Entry 9MH1 (electron microscopy, 2.10 A resolution); this record covers chains 3 and A of the 18 polymer chains in the assembly.

[Chain 3]
Protein: LHCA3
From: Dunaliella tertiolecta
Sequence (286 residues; each row starts with the number of its first residue):
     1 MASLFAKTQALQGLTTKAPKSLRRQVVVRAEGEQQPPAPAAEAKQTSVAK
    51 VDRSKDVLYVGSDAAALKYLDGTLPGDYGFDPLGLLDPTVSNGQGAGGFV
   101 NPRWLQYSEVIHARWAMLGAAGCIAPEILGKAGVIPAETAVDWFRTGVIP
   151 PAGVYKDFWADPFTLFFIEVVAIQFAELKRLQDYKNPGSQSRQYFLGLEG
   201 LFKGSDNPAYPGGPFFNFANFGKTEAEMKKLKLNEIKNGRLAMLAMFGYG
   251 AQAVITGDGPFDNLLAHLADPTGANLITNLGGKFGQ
Disordered / not traced: 1-57, 284-286
Metal / ion sites: chlorophyll b Mg near Glu-109 (its only coordinating residue here); chlorophyll a Mg (8 sites), coordinated by His-112, Val-148, Gln-174, Glu-177, Glu-235, Lys-237, Asn-238, His-267
Residues lining bound ligands:
  - beta-carotene (BCR), molecule 1: Leu-118, Ala-172, Ile-173, Phe-175, Ala-176, Tyr-194, Phe-195, Leu-196
  - beta-carotene (BCR), molecule 2: Leu-118, Ala-121, Ile-124, Ala-125, Ile-128, Leu-129, Leu-198, Leu-201, Phe-202, Phe-215, Phe-216
  - beta-carotene (BCR), molecule 3: Phe-247, Leu-276, Leu-280
  - chlorophyll b (CHL), molecule 1: Val-60, Leu-70, Leu-74, Asp-77, Tyr-78, Gly-79, Phe-80, Asp-81, Leu-85, Leu-86, Leu-105, Gln-106, Ser-108, Glu-109, His-112, Arg-240, Met-243, Leu-244, Phe-247
  - chlorophyll b (CHL), molecule 2: Phe-167, Val-171, Gln-174, Phe-175, Leu-178, Lys-179, Gln-182, Gln-190, Gln-193, Phe-195
  - chlorophyll a (CLA), molecule 1: Leu-58, Lys-230, Leu-233, Asn-234, Lys-237, Asn-238, Leu-241
  - chlorophyll a (CLA), molecule 2: Phe-80, Pro-82, Leu-83
  - chlorophyll a (CLA), molecule 3: Leu-83, Gly-84, Leu-85
  - chlorophyll a (CLA), molecule 4: Val-90, Ser-91, Gly-98, Phe-99, Val-100
  - chlorophyll a (CLA), molecule 5: Phe-99, Val-100, Trp-104, Leu-105, Ser-108, His-112, Phe-247
  - chlorophyll a (CLA), molecule 6: Phe-99, Trp-104, Tyr-107, Ser-108, Ile-111, His-112, Trp-115, Glu-169, Ile-173, Gln-174, Glu-177, Leu-178, Arg-180, Leu-181
  - chlorophyll a (CLA), molecule 7: Tyr-107, Ile-111, Arg-114, Trp-115, Leu-118, Ala-176, Lys-179, Arg-180, Asp-183, Gln-190, Phe-195, Phe-202, Gly-204, Pro-208, Ala-209, Pro-211, Phe-215, Phe-216, Phe-218
  - chlorophyll a (CLA), molecule 8: Arg-114, Met-117, Leu-118, Tyr-210, Pro-211, Gly-212, Phe-216, Asn-217, Phe-221, Met-228, Leu-231, Lys-232, Asn-234, Glu-235
  - chlorophyll a (CLA), molecule 9: Trp-115, Leu-118, Ala-121, Gly-122, Ala-125, Pro-126, Leu-129, Ile-135, Thr-139, Val-141, Thr-146, Tyr-155, Phe-158
  - chlorophyll a (CLA), molecule 10: Trp-115, Thr-146, Gly-147, Val-148, Phe-158, Trp-159, Pro-162, Leu-165, Ile-168, Glu-169, Ala-172, Ile-173
  - chlorophyll a (CLA), molecule 11: Leu-129, Val-134, Ile-135, Pro-136, Glu-138, Thr-139, Tyr-155, Asp-157, Phe-158
  - chlorophyll a (CLA), molecule 12: Trp-143, Met-246, Phe-247, Gly-250, Ala-251, Val-254, Ile-255
  - chlorophyll a (CLA), molecule 13: Gly-147, Val-148, Ile-149, Pro-150, Pro-151, Pro-162, Phe-163, Leu-165, Phe-166, Glu-169
  - chlorophyll a (CLA), molecule 14: Phe-163, Phe-166, Phe-167
  - chlorophyll a (CLA), molecule 15: Thr-164, Phe-167, Ile-168
  - chlorophyll a (CLA), molecule 16: Lys-230, Leu-231, Asn-234, Asn-238, Leu-241
  - chlorophyll a (CLA), molecule 17: Leu-241, Leu-244, Ala-245, Phe-247, Gly-248, Ala-251, Gln-252, Ile-255, Thr-256, Asn-263, Leu-264, Ala-266, His-267, Ala-274, Asn-275, Leu-276, Asn-279
  - chlorophyll a (CLA), molecule 18: Leu-264, His-267, Leu-268, Pro-271, Thr-272, Asn-275, Leu-276, Ile-277
  - chlorophyll a / sulfoquinovosyldiacylglycerol: Phe-166, Val-170, Gln-174, Leu-178, Leu-181, Gln-182, Lys-185
  - lutein (LUT; (3r,3'r,6s)-4,5-didehydro-5,6-dihydro-beta,beta-carotene-3,3'-diol): Met-117, Ala-120, Ala-121, Ile-124, Phe-215, Phe-216, Asn-217, Phe-218, Ala-219, Asn-238, Leu-241, Ala-242, Ala-245, Tyr-249, Gln-252, Pro-260, Asn-263, Leu-264
  - phosphatidylethanolamine (PTY): Trp-143, Phe-144, Arg-145, Ile-149, Pro-151, Ala-152, Gly-250, Ala-253, Val-254, Gly-257
  - violaxanthin (XAT; (3s,5r,6s,3's,5'r,6's)-5,6,5',6'-diepoxy-5,6,5',6'- tetrahydro-beta,beta-carotene-3,3'-diol): Phe-80, Asp-81, Pro-82, Leu-83, His-112, Trp-115, Ala-116, Leu-118, Gly-119, Gly-122, Cys-123, Trp-143, Thr-146, Val-148, Met-243, Met-246, Phe-247

[Chain A]
Protein: Photosystem I P700 chlorophyll a apoprotein A1
From: Dunaliella tertiolecta
Notes: EC 1.97.1.12
Sequence (751 residues; row label = number of the first residue in the row):
     1 MTISSPEREAKKVKIAVDRNPVETNFEKWAKPGHFSRALAKGPNTTTWIW
    51 NLHADAHDFDNHTSDLEEISRKVFSAHFGQLGIILIWLSGMYFHGARFSN
   101 YEGWLSDPTHIKPSAQVVWPIVGQEILNGDVGGGFQGIQITSGFFQLWRA
   151 SGITSELQLYSTAIGGLVLAAACFFAGWFHYHKAAPKLEWFQNVESMLNH
   201 HLAGLLGLGSLAWAGHQIHVSLPVNKLLDAGVDPKEIPLPHEFLLNQSII
   251 ADLYPSFSKGLAPFFTLNWAEYSDFLTFKGGLNPVTGGLWLSDTAHHHLA
   301 IAVLFLVAGHQYRTNWGIGHSIKDILESHKGPFTGNGHAGLYEILTTSWH
   351 AQLAINLALFGSLSIIVAHHMYAMPPYPYLATDYGTQLSLFTHHMWIGGF
   401 CVVGAGAHAAIFMVRDYDPTNNYNNLLDRVIRHRDAIISHLNWVSIFLGF
   451 HSFGLYIHNDTMSALGRPQDMFSDTAIQLQPVFAQWIQNTHFTAPQLTAP
   501 NALAATSLTWGGDVVAVGGKVAMMPIALGTSDFLVHHIHAFTIHVTVLIL
   551 LKGVLFARSSRLIPDKANLGFRFPCDGPGRGGTCQVSAWDHVFLGLFWMY
   601 NSLSIVIFHFSWKMQSDVWGTVTDSGVSHITGGNFAQSANTINGWLRDFL
   651 WAQSSQVIQSYGSALSAYGLMFLGAHFVWAFSLMFLFSGRGYWQELIESI
   701 VWAHNKLRVAPSIQPRALSITQGRAVGVAHYLLGGIATTWSFFLARIIAV
   751 G
Disordered / not traced: 1-11
Metal / ion sites: chlorophyll a Mg (30 sites), coordinated by His-53, His-57, His-77, Gln-80, Gln-116, Gln-124, His-180, His-182, His-200, His-219, His-296, His-297, His-298, His-310, His-320, His-329 and 14 more; 4Fe-4S cluster Fe: Cys-575, Cys-584 (shared with 2 residues of chain B); chlorophyll a isomer Mg near His-676 (its only coordinating residue here)
Residues lining bound ligands:
  - beta-carotene (BCR), molecule 1: Ile-83, Ile-86, Trp-87
  - beta-carotene (BCR), molecule 2: Ile-84, Trp-87, Leu-88, Gly-204, Leu-205, Leu-208, Gly-209
  - beta-carotene (BCR), molecule 3: Leu-85, Thr-162, Gly-165, Gly-166, Leu-169, Leu-208, Leu-211, Ala-212
  - beta-carotene (BCR), molecule 4: Trp-119, Pro-120, Ile-121
  - beta-carotene (BCR), molecule 5: Leu-211, Leu-261, Phe-264, Leu-299, Val-303, Leu-306, Val-307, His-310, Ile-318
  - beta-carotene (BCR), molecule 6: Phe-264, Trp-269, Val-303
  - beta-carotene (BCR), molecule 7: Leu-341, Leu-345, Ala-351, Ala-354, Ile-355, Ala-409, Phe-412
  - beta-carotene (BCR), molecule 8: Ala-354, Ala-358, Ser-362, Val-402, Ala-405, Gly-406, Ala-409, Val-547, Leu-550, Leu-551, Val-554
  - beta-carotene (BCR), molecule 9: Met-671, Gly-674, Ala-675, Phe-677, Val-678, Leu-733, Ile-736, Ala-737, Trp-740
  - beta-carotene (BCR), molecule 10: Trp-693, Leu-696, Ile-697
  - chlorophyll a isomer (CL0): Phe-453, Tyr-456, Val-535, Ile-538, Phe-541, Thr-542, Tyr-600, Asn-601, Ser-604, Ile-605, Phe-608, Ile-642, Trp-645, Leu-646, Leu-650, Ser-654, Ile-658, Phe-672, His-676, Trp-679, Tyr-731, Gly-734, Gly-735, Thr-738, Thr-739, Phe-742
  - chlorophyll a (CLA), molecule 1: Val-13, Lys-14, Ile-15, Trp-190, Asn-193, Ser-196, His-200, Thr-314, Asn-315, Trp-316
  - chlorophyll a (CLA), molecule 2: Ile-15, Val-17, Phe-74, Phe-78, Ala-172, Phe-175, Ala-176, Phe-179, His-180, Ala-184, Pro-186, Trp-190
  - chlorophyll a (CLA), molecule 3: Val-22, Glu-23, Thr-24, Asn-25, Phe-26, Glu-27, Lys-28, Trp-29, His-34, Lys-72, Ser-75, Gly-79, Phe-174, Gly-177, Trp-178, Tyr-181, His-182
  - chlorophyll a (CLA), molecule 4: Trp-29, Pro-32, Ile-49, Trp-50, Leu-52, His-53
  - chlorophyll a (CLA), molecule 5: Trp-29, Pro-32, His-34, Phe-35, Leu-52, His-53, Ala-56, His-57, Phe-59, His-62, Ala-76, Gly-79, Gln-80, Ile-83
  - chlorophyll a (CLA), molecule 6: Thr-46, Ile-49, Trp-50, Ile-697, Ile-700, Val-701, His-704, Val-709, Pro-711, Ile-713, Pro-715, Arg-716, Leu-718
  - chlorophyll a (CLA), molecule 7: Trp-50, Phe-677, Val-678, Phe-681, Phe-685, Leu-718, Gln-722, Ala-725, Val-726, Ala-729, His-730, Leu-733
  - chlorophyll a (CLA), molecule 8: His-53, Ala-54, Ala-56, His-57, Asp-58, His-350, Leu-353, Leu-357, Phe-400, Cys-401, Val-403, Gly-404, Ala-407, His-408, Ile-411, Arg-415, Phe-571, Arg-572, Trp-589, Leu-596, Leu-733
  - chlorophyll a (CLA), molecule 9: His-57, Phe-59, Val-73, Ala-76, His-77, Gln-80, Leu-81, Ile-84, Leu-85, Leu-88, Trp-349, His-350, Gln-352, Leu-353, Asn-356, Leu-357, Phe-360
  - chlorophyll a (CLA), molecule 10: His-57, Gln-80, Ile-83, Ile-84, Trp-87, Phe-360, Ile-397, Phe-400, Cys-401
  - chlorophyll a (CLA), molecule 11: Leu-66, Ser-70, His-77, Leu-188, Phe-191, Gln-192, Val-194, Met-197, Leu-198, His-201, Leu-202, Leu-205, Ile-322, Leu-326, Tyr-342, Leu-345, Thr-346, Thr-347, Ser-348, Trp-349, Gln-352, Ile-355, Asn-356, Leu-359, Phe-360
  - chlorophyll a (CLA), molecule 12: Phe-74, His-77, Phe-78, Leu-81, Leu-169, Cys-173, Trp-190, Phe-191, Asn-193, Ser-196, Met-197, His-200, His-201, Gly-204, Leu-205
  - chlorophyll a (CLA), molecule 13: Ile-83, Gln-116, Val-117, Val-118, Trp-119, Ile-121, Val-122, Gln-124, Leu-127, Ile-138, Ala-667, Leu-670, Met-671
  - chlorophyll a (CLA), molecule 14: Ile-86, Trp-87, Ser-89, Gly-90, Met-91, Phe-93, His-94, Phe-98, Gln-116, Val-117, Trp-119, Leu-167
  - chlorophyll a (CLA), molecule 15: Trp-87, Met-91, Thr-141, Ser-142, Phe-144, Ser-389, Leu-390, Thr-392, His-393, Trp-396, Ile-397, Phe-400, Met-671, Ile-736, Thr-739, Trp-740, Leu-744
  - chlorophyll a (CLA), molecule 16: Trp-87, Leu-88, Ser-142, Gly-143, Phe-144, Leu-147, Leu-205, Leu-206, Phe-360, Leu-363, Ser-364, Val-367, Met-371, Tyr-377, Leu-390, His-393, His-394, Ile-397
  - chlorophyll a (CLA), molecule 17: Met-91, His-94, Ala-115, Gln-116, Ile-138, Gln-139, Ile-140, Thr-141, Ser-142, Ala-667, Tyr-668, Trp-740, Leu-744
  - chlorophyll a (CLA), molecule 18: Tyr-92, Ser-151, Gly-152, Ile-153, Thr-154, Gln-158, Ser-161, Thr-162, Gly-209, Ala-212, Trp-213, Gly-215, His-216, His-219, Val-220, Pro-240, His-241, Leu-244
  - chlorophyll a (CLA), molecule 19: Leu-147, Ala-150, Leu-205, Leu-206, Gly-209, Ser-210, Trp-213, Gln-217, Thr-294, His-297, His-298, Ile-301, Phe-305, Leu-363, Ile-366, Val-367, His-370, Met-371, Pro-376, Tyr-377
  - chlorophyll a (CLA), molecule 20: Leu-157, Gln-158, Ser-161, Leu-239, His-241, Leu-244, Leu-245
  - chlorophyll a (CLA), molecule 21: Val-168, Ala-171, Ala-172, Phe-175
  - chlorophyll a (CLA), molecule 22: Leu-198, Leu-202, Leu-206, Leu-304, Phe-305, Val-307, Ala-308, Gln-311, Tyr-312, Ile-322, Ile-325, Leu-326, Leu-359, Leu-427, Val-430, Val-554, Leu-555
  - chlorophyll a (CLA), molecule 23: Asn-199, His-200, Ala-203, Gly-204, Leu-208, Leu-306, Gly-309, His-310, Gln-311, Tyr-312, Thr-314, Trp-316, Ile-318
  - chlorophyll a (CLA), molecule 24: Leu-211, Ala-212, Gly-215, Ile-218, His-219, Leu-244, Leu-245, Gln-247, Phe-257, Gly-260, Leu-261, Tyr-272, Phe-275, Leu-276, Leu-299
  - chlorophyll a (CLA), molecule 25: Phe-264, Trp-269, Ala-270, Tyr-272, Ser-273, Leu-276, Thr-277, Phe-278, His-296, Leu-299, Ala-300, Val-303, Leu-304, Val-307, Asn-501
  - chlorophyll a (CLA), molecule 26: Phe-264, Phe-265, Leu-267
  - chlorophyll a (CLA), molecule 27: Thr-277, Phe-278, Gly-280, Gly-281, Leu-289, Asp-293, Thr-294, His-296, His-297, Ala-300, Ile-301, Leu-304, His-370, Met-371, Met-374, Pro-376, Thr-506
  - chlorophyll a (CLA), molecule 28: Phe-278, Leu-497, Thr-498, Ala-499, Pro-500, Asn-501, Ala-502
  - chlorophyll a (CLA), molecule 29: Leu-304, Leu-359, Leu-363, Ile-366, His-369, His-370, Tyr-372, Ala-373, Met-374, Thr-506, Ser-507, Thr-509, Trp-510
  - chlorophyll a (CLA), molecule 30: Val-307, His-310, Gln-311, Arg-313, Ile-318, Gly-319, His-320
  - chlorophyll a (CLA), molecule 31: Val-307, Gln-311, His-320, Ile-325, Ser-328, His-329
  - chlorophyll a (CLA), molecule 32: Ser-328, His-329, Lys-330, Gly-331, Pro-332, Phe-333
  - chlorophyll a (CLA), molecule 33: Phe-333, Thr-334, Leu-426, Arg-429, Val-430, His-433, Ile-437, His-440, Leu-551
  - chlorophyll a (CLA), molecule 34: Ile-365, Ile-366, His-369, Met-395, Val-402, Ile-543, Thr-546, Val-547, Leu-550, Met-599, Ser-602, Leu-603
  - chlorophyll a (CLA), molecule 35: His-369, Tyr-372, Phe-391, Phe-483, Ala-484, Ile-487, Gln-488, Trp-510, Ile-526, Leu-528, His-536, His-539, Ile-543, Val-606, His-609, Phe-610, Lys-613, Met-614
  - chlorophyll a (CLA), molecule 36: Ala-436, His-440, Trp-443
  - chlorophyll a (CLA), molecule 37: Ile-437, His-440, Leu-441, Trp-443, Val-444, Ala-540, Ile-543, His-544, Val-547, Leu-551
  - chlorophyll a (CLA), molecule 38: Ser-439, Asn-442, Trp-443, Ile-446
  - chlorophyll a (CLA), molecule 39: Asn-442, Ser-445, Ile-446, Gly-449, Phe-450, Phe-453, Gly-454, Ile-457, Phe-541, Val-545, Leu-548, Ile-549, Leu-594, Phe-597, Trp-598
  - chlorophyll a (CLA), molecule 40: Trp-443, Ile-446, Phe-447, Phe-450, His-451
  - chlorophyll a (CLA), molecule 41: Val-444, Phe-447, Leu-448, Gln-480, Pro-481, Val-482, Phe-483, Ala-484, Phe-533, His-536, His-537, Ala-540, His-544
  - chlorophyll a (CLA), molecule 42: Phe-450, His-451, Gly-454, Leu-455, Ile-457, His-458, Thr-461, Met-462, Leu-465, Arg-467, Asp-470, Phe-472
  - chlorophyll a (CLA), molecule 43: Phe-453, Ile-457, Asp-460, Phe-541, Phe-597, Trp-598, Tyr-600, Asn-601, Ile-642, Leu-646, Trp-679, Tyr-731
  - chlorophyll a (CLA), molecule 44: Thr-461, Ala-464, Leu-465
  - chlorophyll a (CLA), molecule 45: Trp-486, Ile-487, Thr-490, His-491, Ala-494, Pro-495, Thr-498, Ala-499, Thr-506, Trp-510
  - chlorophyll a (CLA), molecule 46: Leu-646, Leu-650, Trp-651, Trp-679
  - chlorophyll a (CLA), molecule 47: Leu-670, Met-671, Leu-673, Gly-674, His-676, Phe-677, Trp-679, Ala-680, Leu-683
  - chlorophyll a (CLA), molecule 48: Phe-677, Ala-680, Phe-681, Leu-683, Met-684, Phe-687, Tyr-692, Trp-693, Leu-696
  - chlorophyll a (CLA), molecule 49: Ile-700, Ala-703, His-704, Leu-707, Val-709
  - chlorophyll a (CLA), molecule 50: Trp-702, Ala-703, Lys-706, Leu-707
  - chlorophyll a / 1,2-dipalmitoyl-phosphatidyl-glycerole: Ile-325, Leu-326, His-329, Gly-331, Pro-332, Phe-333, Thr-334, His-338, Leu-341, Leu-345, Leu-426, Leu-427, Val-430
  - dodecyl-alpha-D-maltoside (LMU): Glu-102, Ser-155, Glu-156, Leu-157, Tyr-160, Ser-161, Ile-164, Gly-165
  - phylloquinone (PQN): Trp-50, Met-684, Phe-685, Phe-687, Ser-688, Gly-689, Trp-693, Ile-697, Arg-716, Ala-717, Leu-718, Ser-719, Gly-723
  - 4Fe-4S cluster (SF4): Cys-575, Gly-577, Pro-578, Cys-584, Ile-720, Arg-724

[Interface between chain 3 and chain A]
Contacting residue pairs (28):
  Pro-82(3) / Trp-316(A)
  Leu-83(3) / Trp-316(A)  hydrophobic
  Thr-89(3) / Lys-14(A)  hydrogen bond
  Val-90(3) / Ile-15(A)
  Ser-91(3) / Val-17(A)
  Ser-91(3) / Arg-19(A)  hydrogen bond (backbone-side chain)
  Asn-92(3) / Val-17(A)  hydrogen bond (backbone-backbone)
  Asn-92(3) / Asp-18(A)
  Asn-92(3) / Arg-19(A)  hydrogen bond (backbone-backbone)
  Asn-92(3) / Lys-187(A)
  Gly-93(3) / Arg-19(A)  hydrogen bond (backbone-side chain)
  Gln-94(3) / Arg-19(A)
  Gln-94(3) / Asn-20(A)  hydrogen bond (side chain-backbone)
  Gly-95(3) / Asn-20(A)
  Ala-96(3) / Asn-20(A)
  Gly-97(3) / Arg-19(A)
  Gly-97(3) / Asn-20(A)
  Gly-97(3) / Phe-179(A)
  Gly-97(3) / Lys-183(A)
  Gly-98(3) / Phe-179(A)
  Gly-98(3) / Ala-184(A)
  Pro-151(3) / Leu-245(A)  hydrophobic
  Leu-280(3) / Gly-260(A)
  Leu-280(3) / Leu-261(A)
  Leu-280(3) / Ala-262(A)  hydrogen bond (backbone-backbone)
  Leu-280(3) / Phe-265(A)  hydrophobic
  Gly-281(3) / Ala-262(A)
  Gly-282(3) / Thr-266(A)
Interface residues without a listed pair, chain 3 (19 interface residues in all): Gly-84, Asp-87, Phe-99
Interface residues without a listed pair, chain A (19 interface residues in all): Lys-259, Asn-315

[Overview]
Chain 3 and chain A each contribute 19 residues to their interface, with 7 hydrogen bonds. Polar pairs include
Thr-89(3)/Lys-14(A), Ser-91(3)/Arg-19(A) and Gly-93(3)/Arg-19(A). 5 chlorophyll a molecules are bound between
chain 3 and chain A.
Here chain 3 is LHCA3 and chain A is Photosystem I P700 chlorophyll a apoprotein A1, both from Dunaliella
tertiolecta. Entry 9MH1 (Dunaliella tertiolecta PSI-LHCI supercomplex) was determined by electron microscopy
(same publication as 9MGW, 9MGZ and 9MH0).
